6TLX - chain A; structure by X-ray diffraction, 2.87 A resolution.

Chain A:
Protein: Protein kinase
From: Perkinsela sp. CCAP 1560/4
UniProt: A0A0L1KLX8 (A0A0L1KLX8_9EUGL); residues 551-679 here = UniProt positions 551-679
Chain sequence (131 residues; numbered 549 to 679; the number before each row is that of its first residue):
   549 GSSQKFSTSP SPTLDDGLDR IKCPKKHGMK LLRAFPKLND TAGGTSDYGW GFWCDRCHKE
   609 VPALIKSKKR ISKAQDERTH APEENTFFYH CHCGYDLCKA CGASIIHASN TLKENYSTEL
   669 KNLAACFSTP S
Not modelled in the structure: 549-566, 679
Sequence notes: expression tag (549-550)
Metal / ion sites: Zn2+ site 1: C571, H575, C639, C641; Zn2+ site 2: C602, C605, C646, C649
From the paper describing this entry:
  - Zn2+ coordination: C571, H575, C639, C641, C646, C649
  - mutagenesis - C646A/C649A: unchanged binding to DNA

Overview:
C571, H575, C639 and C641 coordinate Zn2+ site 1. C602, C605, C646 and C649 coordinate Zn2+ site 2. The paper
reports that C646A/C649A leave binding to DNA unchanged; Zn2+ coordination by C571, H575 and C639 among
others.
Chain A is Protein kinase (Perkinsela sp. CCAP 1560/4); the structure, Crystal structure of the unconventional
kinetochore protein Perkinsela sp. KKT2a central domain, was determined by X-ray diffraction, deposited
together with 6TLY.
